PDB entry 6ML2 | X-ray diffraction, 1.87 A resolution | chains A and E of the 3 polymer chains in the assembly

== Chain A ==
Name: Zinc finger and BTB domain-containing protein 24
From: Mus musculus
Notes: fragment: zinc fingers 4-8
Reference sequence: Q80X44 (ZBT24_MOUSE); residue numbers follow UniProt; this construct covers 375-519
Chain sequence (151 residues; each row starts with the number of its first residue):
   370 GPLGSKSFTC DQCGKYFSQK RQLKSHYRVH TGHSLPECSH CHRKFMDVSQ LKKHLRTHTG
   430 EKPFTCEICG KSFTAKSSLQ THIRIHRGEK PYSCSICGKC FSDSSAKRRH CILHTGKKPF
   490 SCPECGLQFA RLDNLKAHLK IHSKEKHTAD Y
Unresolved in the structure: 370-373, 401-402, 515-520
Construct notes: expression tag (370-374, 520)
Swiss-Prot annotation at these positions:
  - zinc finger: Phe377 to His399 (C2H2-type 4), Pro405 to His427 (C2H2-type 5), Phe433 to His455 (C2H2-type 6), Tyr461 to His483 (C2H2-type 7), Phe489 to His511 (C2H2-type 8)
Metal / ion sites: Zn2+ site 1: Cys379, Cys382, His395, His399; Zn2+ site 2: Cys407, Cys410, His423, His427; Zn2+ site 3: Cys435, Cys438, His451, His455; Zn2+ site 4: Cys463, Cys466, His479, His483; Zn2+ site 5: Cys491, Cys494, His507, His511
Reported in the primary citation:
  - disease-associated variants - C382Y, C407G: abolished binding to 12-bp ZBTB24 motif
  - mutagenesis - C382Y, C407G: abolished expression in response to CDCA7 level
  - mutagenesis - C382Y, C407G: abolished signaling in response to Cdca7-Luc reporter

== Chain E ==
Molecule: 20-nt DNA strand
Sequence (20 nucleotides; numbered 1 to 20; the number before each row is that of its first residue):
     1 ACGCAGGTCC TGGCAGCTAA

== Interface between chain A and chain E ==
Residue-residue contacts - 39 pairs, chain A then chain E:
  Phe414(A) with DG12(E), phosphate contact; DG13(E), phosphate contact
  Met415(A) with DC14(E), phosphate contact
  Gln419(A) with DG13(E), phosphate contact; DC14(E), hydrogen bond to the phosphate
  Lys422(A) with DG12(E), base contact; DG13(E), hydrogen bond to the base
  His423(A) with DG12(E), salt bridge to the phosphate
  Thr426(A) with DT11(E), phosphate contact; DG12(E), phosphate contact
  Lys431(A) with DC10(E), salt bridge to the phosphate
  Lys440(A) with DC9(E), salt bridge to the phosphate
  Phe442(A) with DC9(E), phosphate contact; DC10(E), phosphate contact
  Thr443(A) with DC10(E), hydrogen bond to the phosphate; DT11(E), phosphate contact
  Ser447(A) with DC10(E), base contact; DT11(E), base contact
  His451(A) with DC9(E), salt bridge to the phosphate
  Ile454(A) with DT8(E), phosphate contact
  Lys468(A) with DG6(E), sugar contact
  Phe470(A) with DG7(E), phosphate contact
  Asp472(A) with DT8(E), base contact; DC9(E), hydrogen bond to the base
  Ala475(A) with DT8(E), base contact
  Arg478(A) with DG6(E), hydrogen bond to the base; DG7(E), hydrogen bond to the base; DT8(E), base contact
  His479(A) with DG6(E), salt bridge to the phosphate
  Leu482(A) with DA5(E), phosphate contact
  Leu496(A) with DG3(E), sugar contact
  Phe498(A) with DG3(E), phosphate contact; DC4(E), phosphate contact
  Arg500(A) with DA5(E), base contact; DG6(E), hydrogen bond to the base
  Asn503(A) with DC4(E), base contact; DA5(E), hydrogen bond to the base
  His507(A) with DG3(E), salt bridge to the phosphate
  Ile510(A) with DC2(E), phosphate contact
Other interface residues (no listed pair), chain A (30 interface residues in all): Lys413, Ser441, Ala444, Gln497

== Overview ==
30 residues of chain A face 13 of chain E across their interface; the contacts include 8 hydrogen bonds and 6
salt bridges. Polar contacts include Lys422(A)-DG13(E), Asp472(A)-DC9(E) and Arg478(A)-DG6(E). The paper
reports that C382Y and C407G of chain A abolish binding to 12-bp ZBTB24 motif; C382Y and C407G of chain A
abolish expression in response to CDCA7 level.
Chain A is Zinc finger and BTB domain-containing protein 24 (Mus musculus) and chain E is a 20-nt DNA strand;
the structure, ZBTB24 Zinc Fingers 4-8 with 19+1mer DNA Oligonucleotide (Sequence 1), was determined by X-ray
diffraction, deposited together with 6ML3, 6ML4, 6ML5, 6ML6 and 6ML7.
